Entry 1O3T (X-ray diffraction, 2.80 A resolution); this record covers chains F and B of the 6 polymer chains in the assembly.

# Chain F
Molecule: 14-nt DNA strand
Sequence (14 nucleotides; row label = number of the first residue in the row; the depositors numbered this strand downwards along its sequence, so these rows (ascending numbers) run in the REVERSE of the deposited 5'-to-3' order):
    14 TAGCGTAAAA AGCG

# Chain B
Name: Catabolite gene activator protein
From: Escherichia coli
UniProt: P0ACJ8 (CRP_ECOLI); residues 8-207 here correspond to UniProt positions 9-208 (UniProt number = residue number + 1)
Chain sequence (200 residues; numbered 8 to 207; the number before each row is that of its first residue):
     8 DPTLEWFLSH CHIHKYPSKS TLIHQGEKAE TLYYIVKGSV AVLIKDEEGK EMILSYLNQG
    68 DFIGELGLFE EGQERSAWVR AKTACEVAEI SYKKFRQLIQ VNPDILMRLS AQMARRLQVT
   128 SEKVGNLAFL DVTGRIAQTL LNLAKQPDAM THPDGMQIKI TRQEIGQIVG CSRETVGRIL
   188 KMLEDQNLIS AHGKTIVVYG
Not modelled in the structure: 8, 206-207
Residues lining bound ligands: adenosine-3',5'-cyclic-monophosphate (CMP): Ile30, Ala36, Val49, Leu61, Ser62, Leu64, Ile70, Gly71, Glu72, Leu73, Arg82, Ser83, Ala84, Val86, Tyr99, Arg123, Thr127

# How chain F and chain B interact
Residue-residue contacts (12):
  DG16(F) with Glu181(B), base contact; Arg185(B), base contact
  DC17(F) with Arg180(B), base contact; Glu181(B), hydrogen bond to the base
  DG18(F) with Arg169(B), phosphate contact; Arg180(B), hydrogen bond to the base
  DT19(F) with Thr168(B), phosphate contact; Arg169(B), hydrogen bond to the phosphate; Gln170(B), hydrogen bond to the phosphate; Arg180(B), base contact
  DA20(F) with Thr168(B), phosphate contact; Gln170(B), hydrogen bond to the phosphate
Interface residues without a listed pair, chain B (8 interface residues in all): Gly184, Lys188

# Overview
5 residues of chain F and 8 residues of chain B are in contact; the contacts include 5 hydrogen bonds. Among
the polar pairs are DC17(F)-Glu181(B), DG18(F)-Arg180(B) and DT19(F)-Arg169(B). Chain B binds
adenosine-3',5'-cyclic-monophosphate.
Here chain F is a 14-nt DNA strand and chain B is Catabolite gene activator protein (Escherichia coli). Entry
1O3T (Protein-DNA recognition and DNA deformation revealed in crystal structures of cap-DNA complexes) was
determined by X-ray diffraction (same publication as 1O3Q and 1O3R).
